9JN6 - chains B and C; structure by X-ray diffraction, 1.72 A resolution.

# Chain B (and C)
Name: FMN-binding protein
Source organism: Kutzneria sp. 744
Notes: chain C of this document is another copy of the same molecule, construct and numbering; everything in this record applies to it too
UniProt: A8CF72 (A8CF72_KUTS7); residues 1-213 here = UniProt positions 1-213
Chain sequence (218 residues; each row starts with the number of its first residue; numbers below 1 keep their minus sign (Ala-4 is residue -4)):
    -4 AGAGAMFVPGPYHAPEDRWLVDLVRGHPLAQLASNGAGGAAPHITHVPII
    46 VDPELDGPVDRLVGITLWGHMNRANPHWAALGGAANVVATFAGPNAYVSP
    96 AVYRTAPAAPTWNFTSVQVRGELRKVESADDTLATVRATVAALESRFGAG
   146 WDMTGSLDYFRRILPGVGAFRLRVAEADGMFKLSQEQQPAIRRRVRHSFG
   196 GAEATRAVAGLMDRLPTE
Unresolved in the structure: -4 to -2, 212-213 (chain C: -4 to -1, 212-213)
Construct notes: expression tag (-4 to 0); engineered mutation Ala197 (Cys in A8CF72)
Ion coordination: heme Fe near His65 (its only coordinating residue here)
Residues lining bound ligands:
  - (3S)-1,2-diazinane-3-carboxylic acid (A1ECN): Tyr7, Ala104, Pro105, Thr106, Lys177, Glu181
  - heme (HEM), molecule 1: Phe2, Tyr92, Ala104, Pro105, Thr106, Trp107, Phe109
  - heme (HEM), molecule 2: Leu24, Thr40, His41, Val42, Pro43, His65, Met66, Asn67, Asn70, Val131, Thr134, Val135, Leu138, Phe155, Ile158, Leu159, Gly161, Val162

# Interface between chain B and chain C
Residue-residue contacts (105; chain B residue first):
  Phe2(B) with Asn67(C); Ala69(C); Asn70(C); Pro71(C)
  Pro23(B) with Trp107(C), hydrophobic
  Leu24(B) with Trp107(C); Phe109(C), hydrophobic
  Gln26(B) with Gln26(C); Thr85(C)
  Ala28(B) with Pro37(C)
  Ser29(B) with Pro37(C)
  Asn30(B) with Asn30(C); Gly31(C), hydrogen bond (side chain-backbone); Gly34(C); Ala35(C), hydrogen bond (side chain-backbone); Pro37(C)
  Gly31(B) with Asn30(C), hydrogen bond (backbone-side chain)
  Gly34(B) with Asn81(C), hydrogen bond (backbone-side chain)
  Ala35(B) with Asn30(C), hydrogen bond (backbone-side chain)
  Ala36(B) with Asn30(C); Asn81(C); Val82(C); Val83(C)
  Pro37(B) with Ala28(C); Ser29(C); Asn30(C); Pro37(C), hydrophobic; Val83(C); Arg115(C), hydrogen bond (backbone-side chain)
  His38(B) with Arg115(C)
  Ile39(B) with Ala28(C), hydrophobic; Val83(C), hydrophobic; Thr85(C); Gln113(C), hydrogen bond (backbone-side chain); Arg115(C)
  His41(B) with Phe109(C); Ser111(C), hydrogen bond
  Asn67(B) with Phe2(C)
  Ala69(B) with Phe2(C)
  Asn70(B) with Phe2(C)
  Pro71(B) with Phe2(C)
  Asn81(B) with Gly34(C), hydrogen bond (side chain-backbone); Ala36(C)
  Val82(B) with Ala36(C)
  Val83(B) with Ala36(C); Pro37(C); Ile39(C), hydrophobic
  Thr85(B) with Gln26(C); Ile39(C); His41(C)
  Tyr92(B) with Leu138(C), hydrophobic; Glu139(C), hydrogen bond; Phe142(C); Gly143(C)
  Ser94(B) with Glu139(C), hydrogen bond; Ala144(C); Trp146(C)
  Pro95(B) with Glu139(C); Trp146(C)
  Ala96(B) with Ala144(C), hydrophobic; Trp146(C)
  Pro102(B) with Ser151(C); Tyr154(C), hydrophobic
  Ala103(B) with Trp146(C); Ser151(C), hydrogen bond (backbone-side chain); Tyr154(C); Phe155(C)
  Ala104(B) with Phe155(C), hydrophobic
  Pro105(B) with Val135(C); Trp146(C), hydrophobic
  Trp107(B) with Pro23(C), hydrophobic; Leu24(C); Leu138(C), hydrophobic; Phe142(C), hydrophobic
  Phe109(B) with Leu24(C), hydrophobic; His41(C)
  Ser111(B) with His41(C), hydrogen bond
  Gln113(B) with Ile39(C), hydrogen bond (side chain-backbone)
  Arg115(B) with Pro37(C), hydrogen bond (side chain-backbone); Ile39(C)
  Val135(B) with Pro105(C)
  Leu138(B) with Tyr92(C), hydrophobic; Trp107(C), hydrophobic
  Glu139(B) with Tyr92(C), hydrogen bond; Ser94(C), hydrogen bond; Pro95(C)
  Phe142(B) with Tyr92(C); Trp107(C), hydrophobic
  Gly143(B) with Tyr92(C)
  Ala144(B) with Ser94(C); Ala96(C)
  Trp146(B) with Ser94(C); Pro95(C); Ala96(C); Ala103(C); Pro105(C)
  Ser151(B) with Pro102(C); Ala103(C), hydrogen bond (side chain-backbone)
  Tyr154(B) with Pro102(C), hydrophobic; Ala103(C)
  Phe155(B) with Ala103(C); Ala104(C), hydrophobic
  Arg157(B) with Pro102(C)
  Glu198(B) with Glu198(C)
  Ala199(B) with Glu198(C)
Interface residues without a listed pair, chain B (51 interface residues in all): Ala87, Gly150
Interface residues without a listed pair, chain C (50 interface residues in all): His38, Ala87, Gly150, Arg157

# Summary
51 residues of chain B face 50 of chain C across their interface; the contacts include 18 hydrogen bonds.
Polar contacts include Asn30(B)-Gly31(C), Asn30(B)-Ala35(C) and Gly34(B)-Asn81(C). Bound to chain B: heme and
(3S)-1,2-diazinane-3-carboxylic acid.
Chain B and chain C are both FMN-binding protein (Kutzneria sp. 744); the structure, Crystal structure of
KtzT-C197A in complex with HEME and product, was determined by X-ray diffraction, deposited together with 9JN4
and 9JN5.
